PDB entry 2G35 | solution NMR | chains A and B

Chain A:
Molecule: Talin-1
Source organism: Mus musculus
UniProtKB: P26039 (TLN1_MOUSE); residues 1-100 here correspond to UniProt positions 305-404 (UniProt number = residue number + 304)
Amino-acid sequence (100 residues; each row starts with the number of its first residue):
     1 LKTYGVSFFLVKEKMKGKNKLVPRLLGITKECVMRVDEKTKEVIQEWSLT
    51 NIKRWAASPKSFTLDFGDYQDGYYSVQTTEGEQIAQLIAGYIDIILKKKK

Chain B:
Molecule: peptide
Amino-acid sequence (8 residues; each row starts with the number of its first residue):
     1 SWVYSPLH
Modified residues: Y4 (o-phosphotyrosine; PTR)

Interface between chain A and chain B:
Contacting residue pairs (16; chain A residue first):
  L49(A) - L7(B)
  K53(A) - Y4(B)
  R54(A) - W2(B)
  R54(A) - V3(B)
  R54(A) - Y4(B)
  W55(A) - W2(B)
  W55(A) - V3(B)
  W55(A) - Y4(B)
  W55(A) - S5(B)
  A56(A) - W2(B)
  T63(A) - W2(B)
  D65(A) - W2(B)
  I92(A) - P6(B)
  I92(A) - L7(B)
  L96(A) - P6(B)
  L96(A) - L7(B)
Other interface residues (no listed pair), chain A (12 interface residues in all): T50, I52, I95

In short:
12 residues of chain A and 6 residues of chain B are in contact.
Chain A is Talin-1 (Mus musculus) and chain B is peptide; the structure, NMR structure of talin-PTB in complex
with PIPKI, was determined by solution NMR.
